8VHX - chains D and E of the 8 polymer chains in the assembly; structure by electron microscopy, 2.90 A resolution.

# Chain D (and E)
Name: Portal
From: Chivirus chi
Notes: chain E of this document is another copy of the same molecule, construct and numbering; everything in this record applies to it too
Reference sequence: M9NUF0 (M9NUF0_9CAUD); numbering as in UniProt (aligned over 1-560)
Chain sequence (560 residues; numbered 1 to 560; the number before each row is that of its first residue):
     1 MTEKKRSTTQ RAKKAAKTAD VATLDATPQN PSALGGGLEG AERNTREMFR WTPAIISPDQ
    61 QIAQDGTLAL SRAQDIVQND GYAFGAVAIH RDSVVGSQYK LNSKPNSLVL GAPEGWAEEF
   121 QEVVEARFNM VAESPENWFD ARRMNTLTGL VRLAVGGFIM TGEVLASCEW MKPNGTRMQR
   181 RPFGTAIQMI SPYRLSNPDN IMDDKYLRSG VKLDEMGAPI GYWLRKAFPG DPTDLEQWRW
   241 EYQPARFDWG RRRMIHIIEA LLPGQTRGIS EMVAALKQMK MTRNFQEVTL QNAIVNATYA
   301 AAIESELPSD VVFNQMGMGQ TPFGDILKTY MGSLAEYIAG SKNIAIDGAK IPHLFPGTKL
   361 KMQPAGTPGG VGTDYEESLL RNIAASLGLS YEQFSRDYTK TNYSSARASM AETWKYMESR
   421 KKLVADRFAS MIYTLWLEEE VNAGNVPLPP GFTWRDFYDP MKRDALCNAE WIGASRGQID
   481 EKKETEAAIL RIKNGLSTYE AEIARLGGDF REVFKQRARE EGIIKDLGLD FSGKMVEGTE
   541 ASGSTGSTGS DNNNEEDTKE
Disordered / not traced: 1-35, 325-341, 532-560

# Chain D / chain E interface
Residue-residue contacts (246):
  Gln-64(D) / Gly-36(E)  hydrogen bond (side chain-backbone)
  Asp-65(D) / Gly-36(E)
  Asp-65(D) / Gly-37(E)
  Asp-65(D) / Leu-38(E)  hydrogen bond (side chain-backbone)
  Asp-65(D) / Ala-41(E)
  Asp-65(D) / Glu-42(E)
  Leu-68(D) / Ala-41(E)
  Ser-71(D) / Pro-53(E)
  Ser-71(D) / Ile-55(E)
  Arg-72(D) / Gly-40(E)  hydrogen bond (side chain-backbone)
  Arg-72(D) / Ala-41(E)
  Arg-72(D) / Glu-42(E)  hydrogen bond (side chain-backbone)
  Arg-72(D) / Arg-43(E)
  Arg-72(D) / Met-48(E)  hydrogen bond (side chain-backbone)
  Arg-72(D) / Trp-51(E)  hydrogen bond (side chain-backbone)
  Arg-72(D) / Pro-53(E)
  Asp-75(D) / Trp-51(E)  hydrogen bond
  Asp-75(D) / Pro-53(E)
  Val-77(D) / Leu-261(E)  hydrophobic
  Gln-78(D) / Gln-61(E)  hydrogen bond
  Gln-78(D) / Ala-274(E)
  Asn-79(D) / Ala-274(E)
  Asp-80(D) / Ala-274(E)
  Asp-80(D) / Asn-382(E)
  Gly-81(D) / Ala-274(E)
  Gly-81(D) / Asn-382(E)  hydrogen bond (backbone-side chain)
  Gly-81(D) / Ala-385(E)
  Gly-81(D) / Ser-386(E)
  Tyr-82(D) / Ser-378(E)
  Tyr-82(D) / Arg-381(E)
  Tyr-82(D) / Asn-382(E)
  Tyr-82(D) / Ala-385(E)  hydrophobic
  Phe-84(D) / Glu-271(E)
  Phe-84(D) / Ala-274(E)  hydrophobic
  Phe-84(D) / Ser-386(E)
  Gly-85(D) / Ala-385(E)
  Val-87(D) / Leu-261(E)  hydrophobic
  Arg-91(D) / Glu-259(E)  salt bridge
  Arg-91(D) / Ala-260(E)  hydrogen bond (side chain-backbone)
  Arg-91(D) / Leu-261(E)
  Asp-92(D) / Lys-415(E)
  Asp-92(D) / Tyr-416(E)
  Asp-92(D) / Ser-419(E)  hydrogen bond
  Ser-93(D) / Lys-415(E)  hydrogen bond
  Ser-97(D) / Glu-418(E)  hydrogen bond
  Ser-97(D) / Ser-419(E)
  Ser-97(D) / Lys-422(E)
  Gln-98(D) / Lys-422(E)
  Ala-126(D) / Asn-106(E)  hydrogen bond (backbone-side chain)
  Arg-127(D) / Met-461(E)
  Met-130(D) / Asn-106(E)  hydrogen bond
  Met-130(D) / Val-109(E)  hydrophobic
  Met-130(D) / Met-461(E)  hydrophobic
  Met-130(D) / Asp-464(E)
  Met-130(D) / Ala-465(E)  hydrophobic
  Val-131(D) / Met-461(E)  hydrophobic
  Ser-134(D) / Asp-464(E)  hydrogen bond
  Pro-135(D) / Ser-430(E)
  Glu-136(D) / Arg-246(E)  salt bridge
  Glu-136(D) / Arg-252(E)  salt bridge
  Glu-136(D) / Arg-463(E)  salt bridge
  Glu-136(D) / Asp-464(E)
  Asn-137(D) / Arg-427(E)  hydrogen bond
  Trp-138(D) / Pro-460(E)  hydrophobic
  Trp-138(D) / Arg-463(E)
  Trp-138(D) / Asp-464(E)  hydrogen bond
  Ala-141(D) / Met-216(E)
  Ala-141(D) / Ala-218(E)
  Arg-142(D) / Met-216(E)
  Arg-142(D) / Gly-217(E)  hydrogen bond (side chain-backbone)
  Arg-142(D) / Ala-218(E)
  Arg-142(D) / Pro-219(E)
  Arg-142(D) / Gly-264(E)  hydrogen bond (side chain-backbone)
  Arg-142(D) / Thr-266(E)
  Arg-143(D) / Ala-218(E)
  Arg-143(D) / Arg-246(E)
  Met-144(D) / Pro-219(E)  hydrophobic
  Met-144(D) / His-256(E)
  Met-144(D) / Ile-258(E)  hydrophobic
  Met-144(D) / Arg-427(E)  hydrogen bond (backbone-side chain)
  Thr-146(D) / Leu-423(E)
  Arg-152(D) / Glu-259(E)  salt bridge
  Arg-152(D) / Ser-419(E)
  Arg-152(D) / Leu-423(E)
  Leu-153(D) / Ala-260(E)
  Leu-153(D) / Leu-261(E)
  Met-160(D) / Leu-261(E)  hydrophobic
  Glu-169(D) / Met-216(E)
  Met-171(D) / Met-216(E)  hydrophobic
  Arg-177(D) / Tyr-458(E)
  Met-178(D) / Arg-246(E)
  Met-178(D) / Phe-247(E)
  Met-178(D) / Asp-248(E)
  Arg-180(D) / Pro-460(E)
  Arg-181(D) / Pro-460(E)
  Pro-182(D) / Pro-460(E)
  Gln-188(D) / Met-216(E)  hydrogen bond
  Met-189(D) / Pro-263(E)
  Ile-190(D) / Pro-263(E)
  Ser-191(D) / Pro-263(E)
  Tyr-193(D) / Ile-55(E)  hydrophobic
  Phe-228(D) / Ile-55(E)  hydrophobic
  Phe-228(D) / Ile-56(E)
  Phe-228(D) / Ser-57(E)
  Asp-231(D) / Ser-57(E)
  Asp-231(D) / Gln-60(E)
  Asp-231(D) / Arg-208(E)  salt bridge
  Pro-232(D) / Met-202(E)
  Thr-233(D) / Gln-60(E)
  Thr-233(D) / Asp-203(E)
  Thr-233(D) / Arg-208(E)  hydrogen bond
  Glu-236(D) / Lys-205(E)  salt bridge
  Leu-276(D) / Gly-40(E)
  Leu-276(D) / Trp-51(E)
  Lys-277(D) / Thr-45(E)
  Lys-277(D) / Glu-47(E)  salt bridge
  Lys-277(D) / Met-48(E)
  Lys-280(D) / Trp-51(E)
  Met-281(D) / Glu-47(E)
  Gln-286(D) / Asn-382(E)
  Glu-287(D) / Gln-278(E)
  Thr-289(D) / Tyr-375(E)
  Leu-290(D) / Gln-278(E)
  Leu-290(D) / Met-281(E)  hydrophobic
  Leu-290(D) / Phe-285(E)  hydrophobic
  Leu-290(D) / Tyr-375(E)  hydrogen bond (backbone-side chain)
  Leu-290(D) / Leu-379(E)  hydrophobic
  Ala-293(D) / Phe-285(E)  hydrophobic
  Ala-293(D) / Tyr-375(E)
  Ile-294(D) / Met-281(E)  hydrophobic
  Ile-294(D) / Phe-285(E)  hydrophobic
  Ile-294(D) / Val-288(E)  hydrophobic
  Ala-297(D) / Val-288(E)  hydrophobic
  Ala-297(D) / Asn-292(E)  hydrogen bond (backbone-side chain)
  Thr-298(D) / Val-288(E)
  Ala-300(D) / Asn-292(E)
  Ala-300(D) / Val-295(E)  hydrophobic
  Ala-300(D) / Asn-296(E)  hydrogen bond (backbone-side chain)
  Met-316(D) / Tyr-299(E)  hydrogen bond (backbone-side chain)
  Gly-324(D) / Asn-343(E)
  Ile-346(D) / Ile-294(E)  hydrophobic
  Gly-348(D) / Thr-298(E)
  Ala-349(D) / Thr-298(E)
  Lys-350(D) / Thr-298(E)  hydrogen bond (backbone-backbone)
  Lys-350(D) / Tyr-299(E)
  Lys-350(D) / Ala-300(E)  hydrogen bond (backbone-backbone)
  Lys-350(D) / Ala-301(E)
  Ile-351(D) / Ala-301(E)
  Ile-351(D) / Ile-303(E)  hydrophobic
  Ile-351(D) / Phe-313(E)
  Pro-352(D) / Tyr-299(E)
  Pro-352(D) / Ala-301(E)
  Pro-352(D) / Ala-302(E)
  Pro-352(D) / Ile-303(E)  hydrogen bond (backbone-backbone)
  His-353(D) / Ile-303(E)
  His-353(D) / Ser-305(E)
  His-353(D) / Leu-307(E)  hydrogen bond (side chain-backbone)
  His-353(D) / Phe-313(E)
  Leu-354(D) / Ile-303(E)  hydrogen bond (backbone-backbone)
  Leu-354(D) / Glu-304(E)
  Leu-354(D) / Ser-305(E)  hydrogen bond (backbone-backbone)
  Phe-355(D) / Glu-304(E)
  Phe-355(D) / Ser-305(E)
  Pro-356(D) / Glu-304(E)
  Pro-356(D) / Ser-305(E)
  Pro-356(D) / Glu-306(E)
  Gly-357(D) / Glu-304(E)  hydrogen bond (backbone-side chain)
  Thr-358(D) / Glu-304(E)
  Met-362(D) / Asn-296(E)  hydrogen bond
  Met-362(D) / Gln-363(E)
  Gln-363(D) / Asn-292(E)  hydrogen bond (backbone-side chain)
  Pro-364(D) / Asn-292(E)
  Pro-364(D) / Asn-296(E)
  Ala-365(D) / Asn-292(E)  hydrogen bond (backbone-side chain)
  Ala-365(D) / Pro-368(E)
  Ala-365(D) / Gly-369(E)  hydrogen bond (backbone-backbone)
  Gly-366(D) / Gly-369(E)
  Gly-366(D) / Gly-370(E)
  Thr-367(D) / Gly-369(E)
  Thr-367(D) / Gly-370(E)  hydrogen bond (side chain-backbone)
  Thr-367(D) / Thr-373(E)
  Pro-368(D) / Gly-370(E)
  Pro-368(D) / Tyr-375(E)  hydrophobic
  Val-371(D) / Tyr-375(E)  hydrophobic
  Val-371(D) / Ser-378(E)
  Gly-372(D) / Asp-374(E)
  Gly-372(D) / Ser-378(E)
  Glu-376(D) / Ser-378(E)  hydrogen bond
  Gln-393(D) / Glu-412(E)  hydrogen bond
  Ser-395(D) / Arg-381(E)
  Arg-396(D) / Ala-385(E)  hydrogen bond (side chain-backbone)
  Arg-396(D) / Leu-389(E)
  Asp-397(D) / Arg-381(E)  salt bridge
  Tyr-398(D) / Ser-405(E)
  Tyr-398(D) / Ala-408(E)  hydrophobic
  Tyr-398(D) / Ser-409(E)
  Tyr-398(D) / Glu-412(E)
  Thr-399(D) / Lys-400(E)
  Thr-401(D) / Ser-405(E)
  Tyr-403(D) / Ser-404(E)
  Gln-478(D) / Arg-407(E)  hydrogen bond (backbone-side chain)
  Ile-479(D) / Arg-407(E)  hydrogen bond (backbone-side chain)
  Ile-479(D) / Ala-408(E)  hydrophobic
  Asp-480(D) / Lys-483(E)  salt bridge
  Glu-481(D) / Arg-407(E)  salt bridge
  Glu-481(D) / Lys-483(E)  hydrogen bond (backbone-side chain)
  Glu-481(D) / Glu-484(E)
  Glu-481(D) / Ala-487(E)
  Glu-481(D) / Arg-491(E)  salt bridge
  Lys-482(D) / Lys-483(E)
  Lys-482(D) / Glu-486(E)  salt bridge
  Lys-482(D) / Ala-487(E)
  Thr-485(D) / Ala-487(E)
  Thr-485(D) / Arg-491(E)
  Glu-486(D) / Leu-490(E)
  Ile-489(D) / Leu-490(E)  hydrophobic
  Ile-489(D) / Asn-494(E)
  Ile-489(D) / Leu-496(E)  hydrophobic
  Ile-492(D) / Leu-496(E)  hydrophobic
  Glu-502(D) / Leu-496(E)
  Ile-503(D) / Leu-496(E)  hydrophobic
  Leu-506(D) / Arg-491(E)
  Leu-506(D) / Leu-496(E)
  Val-513(D) / Thr-498(E)
  Phe-514(D) / Gly-495(E)
  Gln-516(D) / Thr-498(E)
  Gln-516(D) / Glu-500(E)
  Gln-516(D) / Phe-510(E)
  Arg-517(D) / Ile-492(E)  hydrogen bond (side chain-backbone)
  Arg-517(D) / Ser-497(E)  hydrogen bond (side chain-backbone)
  Arg-517(D) / Tyr-499(E)
  Arg-519(D) / Glu-114(E)  salt bridge
  Glu-520(D) / Thr-498(E)
  Glu-520(D) / Tyr-499(E)  hydrogen bond (side chain-backbone)
  Glu-520(D) / Glu-500(E)  hydrogen bond (side chain-backbone)
  Glu-520(D) / Phe-510(E)
  Glu-521(D) / Tyr-499(E)
  Ile-523(D) / Phe-510(E)  hydrophobic
  Ile-523(D) / Arg-511(E)
  Ile-523(D) / Phe-514(E)  hydrophobic
  Ile-524(D) / Phe-514(E)  hydrophobic
  Leu-527(D) / Phe-514(E)  hydrophobic
  Leu-529(D) / Phe-514(E)
  Leu-529(D) / Arg-517(E)
  Leu-529(D) / Ala-518(E)
  Phe-531(D) / Phe-514(E)  hydrophobic
Other interface residues (no listed pair), chain D (145 interface residues in all): Gln-61, Thr-67, Ala-69, Gln-74, Ile-76, Ala-88, Gly-96, Glu-122, Asn-145, Trp-170, Pro-229, Ile-269, Val-273, Gln-291, Ile-344, Lys-359, Leu-360, Phe-394, Asn-402, Ala-488, Lys-493, Tyr-499
Other interface residues (no listed pair), chain E (140 interface residues in all): Ala-54, Leu-108, Asp-204, Asp-214, Gly-250, Ile-257, Leu-262, Gln-265, Val-273, Lys-277, Thr-282, Asn-284, Thr-289, Ala-297, Ser-309, Val-312, Gly-388, Tyr-391, Tyr-403, Arg-420, Met-431, Lys-493, Lys-515, Glu-521

# In short
The interface between chain D and chain E involves 145 residues on one side and 140 on the other; the contacts
include 49 hydrogen bonds and 14 salt bridges. Polar contacts include Arg-91(D)/Glu-259(E),
Glu-136(D)/Arg-246(E) and Glu-136(D)/Arg-252(E).
Both chains are Portal (Chivirus chi). Entry 8VHX (Cryo-EM of neck of bacteriophage Chi) was determined by
electron microscopy (same publication as 8VJA, 8VJH and 8VJI).
